7PAJ - chains m and 3 of the 56 polymer chains in the assembly; structure by electron microscopy, 7.30 A resolution (low resolution: residue-level contacts below are approximate; hydrogen-bond / salt-bridge calls are withheld).

[Chain m]
Name: 50S ribosomal protein L17
Organism: Mycoplasma pneumoniae M129
UniProt: Q59547 (RL17_MYCPN); residues 1-124 here = UniProt positions 1-124
Chain sequence (124 residues; each row starts with the number of its first residue):
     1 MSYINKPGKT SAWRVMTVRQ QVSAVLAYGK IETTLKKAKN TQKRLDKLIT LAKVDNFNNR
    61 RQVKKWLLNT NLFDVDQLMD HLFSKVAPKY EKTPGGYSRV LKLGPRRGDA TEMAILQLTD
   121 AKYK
Disordered / not traced: 1, 121-124

[Chain 3]
Molecule: 23S ribosomal RNA
Organism: Mycoplasma pneumoniae M129
Sequence (2907 nucleotides; numbered 1 to 2907; the number before each row is that of its first residue):
     1 UACAAUAAGU UACUAAGGGC UUAUGGUGGA UGCCUUGGCA CUAAUAGGCG AUGAAGGACG
    61 UGUUAACCUG CGAUAAGCUU CGGGUAGGUG GUAAGAACCU CAGAUCCGGA GAUUUCCGAA
   121 UGGAGCAAUC CGGUAGUUGG AAACAGCUAU CAUUAAUUGA UGAAUAAAUA GUCAAUUAAA
   181 GCAAUACGUG GUGAAGUGAA ACAUCUCAGU AGCCACAGGA AAAGAAAACG AAUGUGAUUC
   241 CGUGUGUAGU GGCGAGCGAA AGCGGAACAG GCCAAACUUA UCAUUAGAUA GGGGUUGUAG
   301 GGCUUGCAAU GUGGACUUGA AAACGAUAGA AGAAGCUGUU GGAAAGCAGC GCGCAAAAGG
   361 GUGAUAGCCC CGUAUUUGAA AUUGUUUUCA UACCUAGCGA GAUCCCUGAG UAGCUCGGAA
   421 AACGUUAUUU UGAGUGAAUC UGCCCAGACC AUUGGGUAAG CCUAAAUACU AAUUAGUGAC
   481 CGAUAGCGAA ACAGUACCGU GAGGGAAAGG UGAAAAGAAC CCAGAGAUGG GAGUGAAAUA
   541 GAUUCUGAAA CCAUAUGCCU ACAACGUGUC AGAGCACAUU AAUGUGUGAU GGCGUGCGUU
   601 UUGAAGUAUG AGCCGGCGAG UUAUGAUAGC AAGCGUUAGU UAACCAGGAG AUGGGGAGCU
   661 GUAGCGAAAG CGAGUUUUAA AAGAGCGUUU GUUUGUUAUU AUAGACCCGA AACGGGUUGA
   721 GCUAGUCAUG AGCAGGUUGA AGGUUGAGUA ACAUCAACUG GAGGACCGAA CCGACUCUCG
   781 UUGAAACGAU AGCGGAUGAC UUGUGAUUAG GGGUGAAAUU CCAAUCGAAA UCCGUGAUAG
   841 CUGGUUCUCG UCGAAAUAGC UUUAAGGCUA GCGUGAGAUC ACAAAUAAGU GGAGGUAAAG
   901 CUACUGAAUG UAUGAUGGCG CCACCUAGGC GUACUGAAUA CAAUUAAACU CUGAAUGCCA
   961 UUUAUUUUAU UCUCGCAGUC AGACAGUGGG GGAUAAGCUU CAUUGUCAAG AGGGGAAGAG
  1021 CCCAGAUCAU UAAAUAAGGU CCCCAAAAUA UACUAAGUGG AAAAGGAUGU GAAAGUGCUA
  1081 AAACAGCAAG GAUGUUGGCU UAGAAGCAGC CAUCGUUUAA AGAGUGCGUA ACAGCUCACU
  1141 UGUCGAGUGU UUUUGCGCCG AAGAUGUAAC GGGGCUAAGU AUAUUACCGA AUUUAUGGAU
  1201 AAGAUUUAUA UCUUGUGGUA GACGAGCGUU GUAUUGGAGU UGAAGUCAAA GCGUGAGCAU
  1261 UGGUGGAUCC AAUACAAGUG AGAAUGCCGG CAUGAGUAAC GCUUGGGAGU GAGAAUCUCC
  1321 CAAACCGAUU GACUAAGGUU UCCUGGACCA GGGUCGUCCU UCCAGGGUUA GUCUGGACCU
  1381 AAGCUGAGGC UGAAAAGCGU AGGCGAUGGA CAACAGGUUA AUAUUCCUGU ACUUACAGUU
  1441 AGACUGAUGG AGUGACAAAG AAGGUUUUCC ACCCCCAUAA UUGGAUUUGG GGAUAAAUCA
  1501 UAAGGUGGUA CAAUAGGCAA AUCCGUUGUG CAUAACAUUG AGUGAUGAUG UCGAGUGAAU
  1561 GAGUGAUCAA GUAGCGAAGG UGGUAUUAAU CAUGCUUUCA AGAAAAGCUU CUAGGGUUAA
  1621 UCUAGCUGUA ACCAGUACCG AGAACGAACA CACGUAGUCA AGGAGAGGAU CCUAAGGUUA
  1681 GCGAGUGAAC UAUAGCCAAG GAACUCUGCA AAUUAACCCC GUAAGUUAGC GAGAAGGGGU
  1741 GCUUAUGUAA AAGUAAGCCG CAGUGAAGAA CGAGGGGGGA CUGUUUAACU AAAACACAAC
  1801 UCUAUGCCAA ACCGUAAGGU GAUGUAUAUG GGGUGACACC UGCCCAGUGC UGGAAGGUUA
  1861 AAGAAGGAGG UUAGCGCAAG CGAAGCUUUU AACUGAAGCC CCAGUGAACG GCGGCCGUAA
  1921 CUAUAACGGU CCUAAGGUAG CGAAAUUCCU AGUCGGGUAA AUUCCGUCCC GCUUGAAUGG
  1981 UGUAACCAUC UCUUGACUGU CUCGGCUAUA GACUCGGUGA AAUCCAGGUA CGGGUGAAGA
  2041 CACCCGUUAG GCGCAACGGG ACGGAAAGAC CCCGUGAAGC UUUACUGUAG CUUAAUAUUG
  2101 AUCAGGACAU UAUCAUGUAG AGAAUAGGUA GGAGCAAUCG AUGCAAGUUC GCUAGGACUU
  2161 GUUGAUGCGA AAGGUGGAAU ACUACCCUUG GUUGUGUGCU GUUCUAAUUG GUAACUGUUA
  2221 UCCAGUUUCA AGACAGUGUU AGGUGGGCAG UUUGACUGGG GCGGUCGCCU CCUAAAAGGU
  2281 AACGGAGGCG UACAAAGGUA CCUUCAGUAC GGUUGGAAAU CGUAUGUAGA GUGUAAUGGU
  2341 GUAAGGGUGC UUGACUGUGA GACAUACAGG UCGAACAGGU GAGAAAUCAG GUCAUAGUGA
  2401 UCCGGUGGUC CAGUAUGGAA UGGCCAUCGC UCAACGGAUA AAAGCUACUC CGGGGAUAAC
  2461 AGGCUGAUAC UGCCCAAGAG UUCAUAUCGA CGGCAGUGUU UGGCACCUCG AUGUCGACUC
  2521 AUCUCAUCCU CGAGCUGAAG CAGGUUCGAA GGGUUCGGCU GUUCGCCGAU UAAAGAGAUA
  2581 CGUGAGUUGG GUUCAAACCG UCGUGAGACA GGUUGGUCCC UAUCUAUUGU GCCCGUAGGA
  2641 AGAUUGAAGA GUGUUGCUUC UAGUACGAGA GGACCGAAGC GAGGACACCU CUUAUGCUCC
  2701 AGUUGUAGCG CCAGCUGCAC CGCUGGGUAG UAACGUGUCU AUUAGAUAAA CGCUGAAAGC
  2761 AUCUAAGUGU GAAACUAUCU CAAAGAUUAA UCUUCCCAUU UCGCAAGAAA GUAAGAGCCG
  2821 UCAAAGACGA UGACGUUGAU AGGUUACAGG UGUAAGCAUA GUGAUAUGUU GAGCUGAGUA
  2881 AUACUAAUUG CUCGAGGACU UAUUGGA
Disordered / not traced: 1-7, 923-927, 1560-1569, 2901-2907

[Chain m / chain 3 interface]
Contacting residue pairs - 90 pairs, chain m then chain 3:
  Ser2(m) with A1692(3)
  Tyr3(m) with A1652(3)
  Ile4(m) with A789(3); A1652(3)
  Asn5(m) with A2010(3)
  Lys6(m) with U1303(3); U1304(3); A2010(3)
  Pro7(m) with U2009(3); A2010(3)
  Gly8(m) with U2009(3); A2010(3)
  Lys9(m) with G1687(3); U2009(3); A2010(3)
  Ser11(m) with U2698(3)
  Ala12(m) with C2718(3)
  Trp13(m) with U1304(3)
  Arg14(m) with U2009(3); U2698(3)
  Met16(m) with A1323(3)
  Gln20(m) with G1305(3); G1306(3)
  Ala24(m) with G1306(3)
  Tyr28(m) with G1307(3)
  Ile31(m) with G1306(3); G1307(3)
  Glu32(m) with G1306(3); G1307(3)
  Thr33(m) with G1306(3)
  Lys36(m) with G1685(3); U1686(3)
  Lys37(m) with A1684(3); G1685(3)
  Gln42(m) with G2842(3)
  Lys43(m) with G2842(3); G2843(3)
  Asp46(m) with G2843(3)
  Lys47(m) with U2844(3)
  Thr50(m) with U2844(3)
  Phe57(m) with U1482(3); G1483(3); A2855(3); G2856(3)
  Asn58(m) with A2854(3); A2855(3)
  Arg60(m) with U1482(3)
  Arg61(m) with G1483(3); A2713(3); G2714(3); A2855(3); G2856(3)
  Lys64(m) with U1482(3)
  Lys65(m) with C2715(3)
  Asn69(m) with C1321(3); A1322(3)
  Thr70(m) with C1321(3)
  Asn71(m) with G1306(3); C1320(3); C1321(3)
  Asp76(m) with G2710(3)
  Thr93(m) with C2884(3)
  Pro94(m) with G2843(3); U2844(3); C2884(3)
  Gly95(m) with G2843(3); U2844(3); C2884(3)
  Gly96(m) with G2843(3); C2884(3); U2885(3)
  Ser98(m) with U2885(3)
  Arg99(m) with U2885(3); A2886(3)
  Leu101(m) with A2886(3)
  Lys102(m) with G2820(3); U2821(3)
  Arg106(m) with A1315(3); G1683(3)
  Arg107(m) with G1313(3); A1314(3); A1315(3)
  Gly108(m) with A1315(3); G2016(3)
  Asp109(m) with A1315(3); G1683(3); G2016(3)
  Ala110(m) with G2016(3)
  Thr111(m) with G1683(3); A1684(3)
Other interface residues (no listed pair), chain m (57 interface residues in all): Val15, Thr17, Arg19, Asn40, Leu68, Tyr97, Val100
Other interface residues (no listed pair), chain 3 (51 interface residues in all): C779, C1302, U1693, A2008, C2015, G2017, C2697, U2716, U2845

[Overview]
The interface between chain m and chain 3 involves 57 residues on one side and 51 on the other.
Chain m is 50S ribosomal protein L17 and chain 3 is 23S ribosomal RNA, both from Mycoplasma pneumoniae M129;
the structure, 70S ribosome with EF-Tu-tRNA, P- and E-site tRNAs in Mycoplasma pneumoniae cells, was
determined by electron microscopy together with 7OOC, 7OOD, 7P6Z, 7PAH, 7PAI, 7PAK and 23 further entries from
the same study.
